7GX2 - chains A and D; structure by X-ray diffraction, 1.70 A resolution.

Chain A:
Name: B-cell lymphoma 6 protein
Source organism: Homo sapiens
Reference sequence: P41182 (BCL6_HUMAN); numbering as in UniProt (aligned over 5-129)
Sequence (128 residues; numbered 2 to 129; the number before each row is that of its first residue):
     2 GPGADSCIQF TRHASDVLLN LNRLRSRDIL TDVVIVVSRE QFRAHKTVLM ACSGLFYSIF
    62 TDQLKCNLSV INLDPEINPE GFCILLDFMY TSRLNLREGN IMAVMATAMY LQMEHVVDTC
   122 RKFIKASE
Not modelled in the structure: 2-5
Construct notes: expression tag (2-4)
Residues lining bound ligands: A1AB9 (4-chloro-6-[(2-oxo-2,3-dihydro-1H-indol-5-yl)amino]pyrimidine-5-carbonitrile): Asn-21, Arg-24, Leu-25, Arg-28, Met-51, Ala-52, Cys-53, Ser-54, Gly-55, Tyr-58, Gln-113, Met-114, Glu-115
Swiss-Prot annotation at these positions:
  - mutagenesis: Asn-21 (N21K: Abolishes interaction with NCOR2 and HDAC2, no effect on interaction with CTBP1 and transcriptional autoinhibition; when associated with A-116 and 376-Q--Q-379), Ser-59 (S59A: Abolished ubiquitination by the SCF(FBXL17) complex), His-116 (H116A: Abolishes interaction with NCOR2 and HDAC2, no effect on interaction with CTBP1 and transcriptional autoinhibition; when associated with K-21 and 376-Q--Q-379)

Chain D:
Name: WVIP tetrapeptide
Sequence (6 residues; row label = number of the first residue in the row; numbering starts at 0):
     0 XWVIPA
Modified / non-standard residues: ACE (acetyl group) at position 0

How chain A and chain D interact:
Pairs across the interface - 11 pairs, chain A then chain D:
  Cys-8(A) / Pro-4(D)
  Ile-9(A) / Trp-1(D)  hydrophobic
  Ile-9(A) / Val-2(D)
  Gln-10(A) / ACE_0(D)
  Gln-10(A) / Trp-1(D)
  Gln-10(A) / Val-2(D)  hydrogen bond (backbone-backbone)
  Gln-10(A) / Pro-4(D)
  Phe-11(A) / ACE_0(D)
  Phe-11(A) / Trp-1(D)
  Thr-12(A) / ACE_0(D)  hydrogen bond (backbone-backbone)
  Thr-12(A) / Val-2(D)
Interface residues without a listed pair, chain D (5 interface residues in all): Ile-3

Overview:
The chain A/chain D interface involves 5 residues from each chain, with 2 hydrogen bonds. The backbones
hydrogen-bond at Gln-10(A)/Val-2(D) and Thr-12(A)/ACE_0(D). Ligands of chain A: compound A1AB9. UniProt lists
3 mutagenesis sites on chain A.
Chain A is B-cell lymphoma 6 protein (Homo sapiens) and chain D is WVIP tetrapeptide; the structure, Crystal
Structure of B-cell lymphoma 6 protein BTB domain in complex with ligand 7 at 11.60 ..., was determined by
X-ray diffraction together with 7GUD, 7GUE, 7GUF, 7GUG, 7GUH, 7GUI and 126 further entries from the same
study.
